Entry 8QEK (electron microscopy, 3.60 A resolution); this record covers chains D and Z of the 13 polymer chains in the assembly.

# Chain D
Molecule: Portal protein
From: Staphylococcus phage 812
Reference sequence: A0A0U1WIV9 (A0A0U1WIV9_9CAUD); residues 1-563 here = UniProt positions 1-563
Chain sequence (563 residues; numbered 1 to 563; the number before each row is that of its first residue):
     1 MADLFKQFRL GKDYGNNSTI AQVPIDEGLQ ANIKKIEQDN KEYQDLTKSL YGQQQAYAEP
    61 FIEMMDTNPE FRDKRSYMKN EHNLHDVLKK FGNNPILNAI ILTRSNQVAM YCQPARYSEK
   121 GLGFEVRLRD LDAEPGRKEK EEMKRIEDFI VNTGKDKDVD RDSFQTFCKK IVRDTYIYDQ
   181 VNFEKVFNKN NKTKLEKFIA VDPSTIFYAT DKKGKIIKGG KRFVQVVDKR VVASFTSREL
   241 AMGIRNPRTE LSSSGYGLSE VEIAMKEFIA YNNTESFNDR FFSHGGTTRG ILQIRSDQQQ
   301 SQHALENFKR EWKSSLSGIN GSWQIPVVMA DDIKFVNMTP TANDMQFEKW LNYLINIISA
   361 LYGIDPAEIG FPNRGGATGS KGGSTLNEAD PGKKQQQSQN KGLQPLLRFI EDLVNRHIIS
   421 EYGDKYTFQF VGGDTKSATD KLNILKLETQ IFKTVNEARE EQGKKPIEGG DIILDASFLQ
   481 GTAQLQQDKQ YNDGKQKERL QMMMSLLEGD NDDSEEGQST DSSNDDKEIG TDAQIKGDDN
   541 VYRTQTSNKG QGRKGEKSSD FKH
Not modelled in the structure: 1-48, 379-395, 507-563
Bound ions: Zn2+: Glu311 (shared with 1 residue of chain b)

# Chain Z
Molecule: Anchor DNA reverse strand
From: Staphylococcus phage 812
Sequence (120 nucleotides; each row starts with the number of its first residue):
     1 GATAAGTGTA GATAAGTGTA GATAAGTGTA GATAAGTGTA GATAAGTGTA GATAAGTGTA
    61 GATAAGTGTA GATAAGTGTA GATAAGTGTA GATAAGTGTA GATAAGTGTA GATAAGTGTA

# Chain D / chain Z interface
Contacting residue pairs - 4 pairs, chain D then chain Z:
  Arg137(D) with DG76(Z), salt bridge to the phosphate
  Lys138(D) with DT73(Z), base contact
  Glu141(D) with DA75(Z), sugar contact
  Arg145(D) with DA75(Z), salt bridge to the phosphate
Other interface residues (no listed pair), chain Z (4 interface residues in all): DA74

# Summary
Chain D and chain Z each contribute 4 residues to their interface; the contacts include 2 salt bridges. Polar
contacts include Arg137(D)-DG76(Z) and Arg145(D)-DA75(Z).
Here chain D is Portal protein and chain Z is Anchor DNA reverse strand, both from Staphylococcus phage 812.
Entry 8QEK (Neck and tail of phage 812 after tail contraction (composite)) was determined by electron
microscopy (same publication as 8Q01, 8Q1I, 8Q7D, 8QEM, 8QJE, 8QKH, 8R5G and 8R69).
